8G0E - chains C and F of the 20 polymer chains in the assembly; structure by electron microscopy, 2.60 A resolution.

Chain C:
Molecule: ATP synthase subunit alpha
From: Mycolicibacterium smegmatis MC2 155
Notes: EC 7.1.2.2
UniProt: A0R202 (ATPA_MYCS2); residues 1-548 here = UniProt positions 1-548
Chain sequence (548 residues; numbered 1 to 548; the number before each row is that of its first residue):
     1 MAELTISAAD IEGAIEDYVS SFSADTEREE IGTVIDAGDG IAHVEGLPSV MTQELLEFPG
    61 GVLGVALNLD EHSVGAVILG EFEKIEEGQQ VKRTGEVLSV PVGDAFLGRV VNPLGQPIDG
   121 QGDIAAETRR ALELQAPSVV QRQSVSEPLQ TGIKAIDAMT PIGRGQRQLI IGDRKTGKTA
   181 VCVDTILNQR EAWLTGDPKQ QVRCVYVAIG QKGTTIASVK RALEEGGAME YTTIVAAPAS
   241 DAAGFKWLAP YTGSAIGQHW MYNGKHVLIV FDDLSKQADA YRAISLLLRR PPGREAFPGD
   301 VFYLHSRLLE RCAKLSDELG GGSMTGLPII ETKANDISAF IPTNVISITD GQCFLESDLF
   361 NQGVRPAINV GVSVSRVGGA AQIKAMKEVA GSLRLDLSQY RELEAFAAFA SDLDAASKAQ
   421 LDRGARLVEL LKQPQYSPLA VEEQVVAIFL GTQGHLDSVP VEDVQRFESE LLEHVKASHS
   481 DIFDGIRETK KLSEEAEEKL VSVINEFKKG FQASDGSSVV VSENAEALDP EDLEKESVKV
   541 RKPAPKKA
Disordered / not traced: 1-8, 23-28, 516-532, 546-548
Bound ions: Mg2+: Thr179 (together with ATP)
Residues lining bound ligands: ATP (adenosine-5'-triphosphate): Asp173, Arg174, Lys175, Thr176, Gly177, Lys178, Thr179, Ala180, Phe360, Arg365, Pro366, Gln433, Pro434, Gln435
UniProt features mapped onto this chain:
  - binding site (ATP): Gly172 to Thr179
  - site: Ser373 (Required for activity)

Chain F:
Molecule: ATP synthase subunit beta
From: Mycolicibacterium smegmatis MC2 155
Notes: EC 7.1.2.2
UniProt: A0R200 (ATPB_MYCS2); residues 1-475 here = UniProt positions 1-475
Chain sequence (475 residues; each row starts with the number of its first residue):
     1 MTATAEKTAG RVVRITGPVV DVEFPRGSVP ELFNALHAEI TFGALAKTLT LEVAQHLGDS
    61 LVRCISMQPT DGLVRGVEVT DTGASISVPV GDGVKGHVFN ALGDCLDDPG YGKDFEHWSI
   121 HRKPPAFSDL EPRTEMLETG LKVVDLLTPY VRGGKIALFG GAGVGKTVLI QEMINRIARN
   181 FGGTSVFAGV GERTREGNDL WVELADANVL KDTALVFGQM DEPPGTRMRV ALSALTMAEF
   241 FRDEQGQDVL LFIDNIFRFT QAGSEVSTLL GRMPSAVGYQ PTLADEMGEL QERITSTRGR
   301 SITSMQAVYV PADDYTDPAP ATTFAHLDAT TELSRAVFSK GIFPAVDPLA SSSTILDPAI
   361 VGDEHYRVAQ EVIRILQRYK DLQDIIAILG IDELSEEDKQ LVNRARRIER FLSQNMMAAE
   421 QFTGQPGSTV PLKETIEAFD KLTKGEFDHL PEQAFFLIGG LDDLAKKAES LGAKL
Disordered / not traced: 1-7, 472-475
Residues lining bound ligands: ATP (adenosine-5'-triphosphate): Ser353, Asp357, Tyr366

How chain C and chain F interact:
Residue-residue contacts - 135 pairs, chain C then chain F:
  Gly46(C) - Arg75(F)
  Leu47(C) - Arg75(F)  hydrogen bond (backbone-side chain)
  Pro48(C) - Arg75(F)
  Ser49(C) - Val74(F)
  Val50(C) - Val74(F)
  Val50(C) - Arg75(F)
  Met51(C) - Phe42(F)  hydrophobic
  Met51(C) - Gly72(F)
  Met51(C) - Leu73(F)
  Met51(C) - Val74(F)  hydrophobic
  Thr52(C) - Ile15(F)
  Thr52(C) - Thr70(F)
  Thr52(C) - Asp71(F)
  Thr52(C) - Gly72(F)  hydrogen bond (backbone-backbone)
  Thr52(C) - Leu73(F)  hydrogen bond (backbone-backbone)
  Gln53(C) - Asp71(F)  hydrogen bond
  Asn68(C) - Ile15(F)
  Asn68(C) - Thr16(F)
  Leu69(C) - Arg14(F)
  Leu69(C) - Ile15(F)  hydrogen bond (backbone-backbone)
  Leu69(C) - Leu73(F)
  Leu69(C) - Arg75(F)
  Asp70(C) - Arg14(F)  salt bridge
  Asp70(C) - Arg75(F)  hydrogen bond (backbone-side chain)
  Glu71(C) - Val13(F)
  Glu71(C) - Arg14(F)  salt bridge
  Val74(C) - Arg75(F)
  Gly95(C) - Phe42(F)
  Glu96(C) - Phe42(F)
  Val97(C) - Phe42(F)  hydrophobic
  Val97(C) - Leu45(F)  hydrophobic
  Val97(C) - Gly72(F)
  Glu133(C) - Leu45(F)
  Glu133(C) - Asp71(F)
  Leu134(C) - Ala44(F)
  Gln135(C) - Pro69(F)
  Gln135(C) - Glu222(F)  hydrogen bond
  Ala136(C) - Asp221(F)
  Pro137(C) - Thr194(F)
  Val139(C) - Thr194(F)
  Val139(C) - Gly197(F)
  Val139(C) - Asn198(F)  hydrogen bond (backbone-side chain)
  Val139(C) - Phe217(F)  hydrophobic
  Val140(C) - Leu106(F)
  Val140(C) - Asp107(F)
  Val140(C) - Trp201(F)  hydrophobic
  Arg142(C) - Thr194(F)
  Arg142(C) - Asn198(F)  hydrogen bond (backbone-side chain)
  Gln143(C) - Asn198(F)
  Ser144(C) - Asn198(F)
  Val145(C) - Arg195(F)
  Arg167(C) - Arg193(F)
  Arg167(C) - Arg195(F)
  Arg290(C) - Thr16(F)
  Pro291(C) - Thr268(F)
  Arg294(C) - Val277(F)
  Arg294(C) - Tyr279(F)
  Arg294(C) - Pro311(F)
  Arg294(C) - Asp317(F)  salt bridge
  Gly299(C) - Glu265(F)
  Phe302(C) - Arg258(F)
  Phe302(C) - Gln261(F)
  Phe302(C) - Glu265(F)
  Tyr303(C) - Asp221(F)
  Tyr303(C) - Glu222(F)
  Tyr303(C) - Pro223(F)
  Tyr303(C) - Arg227(F)
  Tyr303(C) - Glu265(F)
  Ser306(C) - Met220(F)  hydrogen bond (side chain-backbone)
  Glu310(C) - Arg193(F)
  Glu310(C) - Thr194(F)  hydrogen bond (side chain-backbone)
  Glu310(C) - Met220(F)
  Glu310(C) - Asp221(F)
  Ser338(C) - Ala312(F)
  Ser338(C) - Asp313(F)
  Ala339(C) - Ala312(F)
  Thr343(C) - Ala162(F)
  Thr343(C) - Tyr309(F)  hydrogen bond (backbone-side chain)
  Thr343(C) - Ala312(F)
  Asn344(C) - Tyr309(F)
  Ile346(C) - Ala162(F)
  Ile346(C) - Gly163(F)
  Ile346(C) - Arg193(F)
  Ser347(C) - Ala162(F)
  Ser347(C) - Arg193(F)  hydrogen bond (backbone-side chain)
  Ser347(C) - Met220(F)
  Ser347(C) - Arg258(F)  hydrogen bond
  Ser347(C) - Tyr309(F)
  Ile348(C) - Arg193(F)
  Ile348(C) - Met220(F)  hydrophobic
  Thr349(C) - Arg193(F)  hydrogen bond (backbone-side chain)
  Asp350(C) - Arg193(F)
  Asp350(C) - Arg195(F)  salt bridge
  Gln352(C) - Gly163(F)
  Gly371(C) - Phe338(F)
  Gly371(C) - Ser339(F)
  Val372(C) - Phe338(F)
  Val374(C) - Phe338(F)  hydrophobic
  Val374(C) - Phe422(F)  hydrophobic
  Arg376(C) - Gly163(F)
  Arg376(C) - Arg193(F)
  Arg376(C) - Glu196(F)  salt bridge
  Arg376(C) - Gln421(F)  hydrogen bond (backbone-side chain)
  Arg376(C) - Phe422(F)
  Val377(C) - Arg195(F)
  Val377(C) - Gln421(F)
  Gly378(C) - Gln421(F)  hydrogen bond (backbone-side chain)
  Gly379(C) - Gln421(F)  hydrogen bond (backbone-backbone)
  Gly391(C) - Phe422(F)
  Gly391(C) - Thr423(F)
  Arg394(C) - Phe338(F)
  Leu395(C) - Gly341(F)
  Leu395(C) - Thr423(F)
  Leu395(C) - Phe456(F)  hydrophobic
  Leu395(C) - Leu457(F)  hydrophobic
  Ser398(C) - Ser339(F)
  Ser398(C) - Gly341(F)
  Gln399(C) - Lys340(F)  hydrogen bond (side chain-backbone)
  Gln399(C) - Ile342(F)
  Gln399(C) - Arg410(F)  hydrogen bond
  Gln399(C) - Phe456(F)
  Glu402(C) - Lys340(F)
  Glu402(C) - Arg406(F)  salt bridge
  Glu402(C) - Arg410(F)  salt bridge
  Leu403(C) - Arg406(F)
  Leu403(C) - Glu452(F)
  Phe406(C) - Ile386(F)  hydrophobic
  Phe406(C) - Ile391(F)  hydrophobic
  Phe406(C) - Val402(F)  hydrophobic
  Phe406(C) - Arg406(F)
  Phe409(C) - Ala387(F)
  Phe409(C) - Ile388(F)
  Ser411(C) - Asp392(F)
  Ala416(C) - Pro451(F)  hydrophobic
  Gln420(C) - Gln453(F)  hydrogen bond
Also at the interface, not in a pair above, chain C (74 interface residues in all): Leu67, Ser138, Pro292, Gly293, Asp300, Arg307, Ser375, Ser392, Ala410
Also at the interface, not in a pair above, chain F (71 interface residues in all): Gly17, Glu192, Gln219, Leu269, Gly278, Tyr379, Gln383, Gly390

Overview:
74 residues of chain C face 71 of chain F across their interface, with 21 hydrogen bonds and 7 salt bridges.
Polar pairs include Asp70(C)-Arg14(F), Glu71(C)-Arg14(F) and Arg294(C)-Asp317(F). Bound to chain C: ATP. Bound
to chain F: ATP.
Here chain C is ATP synthase subunit alpha and chain F is ATP synthase subunit beta, both from
Mycolicibacterium smegmatis MC2 155. Entry 8G0E (Cryo-EM structure of TBAJ-876-bound Mycobacterium smegmatis
ATP synthase rotational state 3) was determined by electron microscopy together with 8G07, 8G08, 8G09, 8G0A,
8G0B, 8G0C and 8G0D from the same study.
